Entry 3VRL (X-ray diffraction, 3.20 A resolution); this record covers chains H and C of the 3 polymer chains in the assembly.

Chain H:
Molecule: A10F9 Fab heavy chain
Source organism: Mus musculus
Notes: antibody fragment or engineered binder
Sequence (224 residues; numbered 1 to 224; the number before each row is that of its first residue):
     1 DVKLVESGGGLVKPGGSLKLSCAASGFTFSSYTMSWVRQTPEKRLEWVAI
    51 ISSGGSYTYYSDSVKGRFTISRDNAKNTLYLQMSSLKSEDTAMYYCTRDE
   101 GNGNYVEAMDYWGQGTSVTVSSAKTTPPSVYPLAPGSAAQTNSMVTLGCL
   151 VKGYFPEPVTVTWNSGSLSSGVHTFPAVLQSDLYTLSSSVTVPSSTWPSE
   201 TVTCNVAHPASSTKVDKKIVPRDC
Not modelled in the structure: 223-224
Cystine bridges: Cys22-Cys96, Cys149-Cys204

Chain C:
Molecule: Gag protein
Source organism: Human immunodeficiency virus 1
Reference sequence: Q9DGV7 (Q9DGV7_9HIV1); residues 1-231 here correspond to UniProt positions 130-360 (UniProt number = residue number + 129)
Sequence (231 residues; row label = number of the first residue in the row):
     1 PIVQNLQGQMVHQPISPRTLNAWVKVIEEKGFSPEVIPMFTALSEGATPQ
    51 DLNTMLNTVGGHQAAMQMLKDTINEEAAEWDRLHPVQAGPVAPGQMRDPR
   101 GSDIAGTTSTLQEQIGWMTHNPPIPVGDIYKRWIILGLNKIVRMYSPVSI
   151 LDIKQGPKESFRDYVDRFFKTLRAEQCTQDVKNWMTDTLLVQNANPDCKT
   201 ILRALGPGATLEEMMTACQGVGGPSHKARVL
Not modelled in the structure: 1-148, 222-231
Cystine bridges: Cys198-Cys218

How chain H and chain C interact:
Residue-residue contacts (35; chain H residue first):
  Thr33(H) with Thr200(C), hydrogen bond (side chain-backbone); Ala204(C)
  Ile50(H) with Ala204(C), hydrophobic
  Ser52(H) with Asp197(C), hydrogen bond; Thr200(C); Ile201(C)
  Ser53(H) with Asp197(C); Thr200(C), hydrogen bond
  Gly54(H) with Asp197(C), hydrogen bond (backbone-side chain)
  Gly55(H) with Asp197(C), hydrogen bond (backbone-side chain)
  Ser56(H) with Asp197(C), hydrogen bond; Val221(C)
  Tyr57(H) with Asn195(C), hydrogen bond; Asp197(C); Cys198(C), hydrophobic; Ile201(C); Ala217(C); Cys218(C); Gln219(C)
  Thr58(H) with Ile201(C); Ala217(C); Val221(C)
  Tyr59(H) with Glu213(C); Ala217(C), hydrophobic
  Asp99(H) with Ala204(C)
  Glu100(H) with Arg203(C), salt bridge
  Gly101(H) with Arg203(C), hydrogen bond (backbone-side chain)
  Asn102(H) with Arg203(C)
  Gly103(H) with Arg203(C), hydrogen bond (backbone-side chain)
  Asn104(H) with Arg203(C)
  Tyr105(H) with Arg203(C); Gly206(C); Pro207(C)
  Val106(H) with Arg203(C), hydrogen bond (backbone-backbone); Ala204(C), hydrophobic
Also at the interface, not in a pair above, chain H (19 interface residues in all): Ile51
Also at the interface, not in a pair above, chain C (19 interface residues in all): Pro157, Leu202, Leu205, Thr216, Gly220

Summary:
The chain H/chain C interface involves 19 residues from each chain; the contacts include 10 hydrogen bonds and
1 salt bridge. Among the polar pairs are Glu100(H)-Arg203(C), Thr33(H)-Thr200(C) and Ser52(H)-Asp197(C).
Chain H is A10F9 Fab heavy chain (Mus musculus) and chain C is Gag protein (Human immunodeficiency virus 1);
the structure, Crystal structure of BMJ4 p24 capsid protein in complex with A10F9 Fab, was determined by X-ray
diffraction.
